Entry 8BCU (electron microscopy, 4.05 A resolution (low resolution: residue-level contacts below are approximate; hydrogen-bond / salt-bridge calls are withheld)); this record covers chains H and G of the 9 polymer chains in the assembly.

[Chain H (and G)]
Protein: Tail tube protein
Organism: Escherichia phage T5
Notes: chain G of this document is another copy of the same molecule, construct and numbering; everything in this record applies to it too
Reference sequence: Q6QGE2 (TUBE_BPT5); numbering as in UniProt (aligned over 1-464)
Chain sequence (464 residues; numbered 1 to 464; the number before each row is that of its first residue):
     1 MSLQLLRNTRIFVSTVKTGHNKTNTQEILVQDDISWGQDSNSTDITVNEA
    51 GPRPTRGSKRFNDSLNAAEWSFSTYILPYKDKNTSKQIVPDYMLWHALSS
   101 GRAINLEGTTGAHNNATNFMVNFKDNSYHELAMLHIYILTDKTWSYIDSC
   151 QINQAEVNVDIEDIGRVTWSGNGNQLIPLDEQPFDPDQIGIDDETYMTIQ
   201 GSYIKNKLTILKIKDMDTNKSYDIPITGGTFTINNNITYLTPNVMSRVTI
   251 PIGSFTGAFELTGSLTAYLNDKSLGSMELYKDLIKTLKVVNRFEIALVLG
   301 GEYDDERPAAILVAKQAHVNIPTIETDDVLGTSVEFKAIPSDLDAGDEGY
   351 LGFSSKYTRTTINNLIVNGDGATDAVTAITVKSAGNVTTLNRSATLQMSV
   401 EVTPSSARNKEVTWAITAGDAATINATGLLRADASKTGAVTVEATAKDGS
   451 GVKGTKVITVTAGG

[Interface between chain H and chain G]
Contacting residue pairs (64; chain H residue first):
  Met-1(H) / Lys-272(G)
  Ser-2(H) / Leu-269(G)
  Ser-2(H) / Asn-270(G)
  Ser-2(H) / Asp-271(G)
  Leu-3(H) / Tyr-268(G)
  Leu-3(H) / Leu-269(G)
  Leu-3(H) / Asn-270(G)
  Gln-4(H) / Leu-269(G)
  Gln-4(H) / Asp-271(G)
  Gln-4(H) / Leu-330(G)
  Leu-5(H) / Asp-328(G)
  Leu-5(H) / Val-329(G)
  Leu-6(H) / Thr-326(G)
  Leu-6(H) / Asp-327(G)
  Leu-6(H) / Asp-328(G)
  Leu-6(H) / Leu-330(G)
  Ile-34(H) / Thr-326(G)
  Ser-35(H) / Thr-326(G)
  Trp-36(H) / Ile-324(G)
  Trp-36(H) / Thr-326(G)
  Ser-40(H) / Asn-320(G)
  Ser-42(H) / Asn-320(G)
  Thr-46(H) / Ala-258(G)
  Glu-49(H) / His-129(G)
  Ala-50(H) / His-129(G)
  Gly-51(H) / His-129(G)
  Arg-53(H) / Asp-125(G)
  Arg-53(H) / Ser-127(G)
  Arg-53(H) / Tyr-128(G)
  Pro-54(H) / Ser-127(G)
  Pro-54(H) / Tyr-128(G)
  Pro-54(H) / His-129(G)
  Thr-55(H) / Leu-343(G)
  Thr-55(H) / Asp-344(G)
  Arg-56(H) / Asn-126(G)
  Arg-56(H) / Tyr-128(G)
  Arg-56(H) / Asn-235(G)
  Arg-56(H) / Thr-256(G)
  Arg-56(H) / Gly-257(G)
  Arg-56(H) / Phe-259(G)
  Arg-56(H) / Leu-343(G)
  Gly-57(H) / Leu-343(G)
  Ser-58(H) / Phe-259(G)
  Ser-58(H) / Lys-337(G)
  Ser-58(H) / Pro-340(G)
  Lys-59(H) / Leu-343(G)
  Arg-60(H) / His-318(G)
  Arg-60(H) / Asn-320(G)
  Arg-60(H) / Lys-337(G)
  Asn-62(H) / Lys-288(G)
  Asn-62(H) / Val-289(G)
  Asn-62(H) / Asn-291(G)
  Asn-62(H) / His-318(G)
  Asn-62(H) / Ile-321(G)
  Leu-65(H) / Leu-287(G)
  Thr-143(H) / Asp-271(G)
  Leu-176(H) / Tyr-280(G)
  Leu-176(H) / Ile-284(G)
  Pro-178(H) / Lys-281(G)
  Pro-178(H) / Ile-284(G)
  Ser-246(H) / Val-289(G)
  Arg-247(H) / Val-289(G)
  Val-248(H) / Leu-287(G)
  Val-248(H) / Val-289(G)
Also at the interface, not in a pair above, chain H (40 interface residues in all): Gly-37, Asp-39, Val-47, Pro-52, Phe-61, Thr-140, Asp-141, Leu-179, Asp-180
Also at the interface, not in a pair above, chain G (40 interface residues in all): Met-277, Val-290, Val-319, Thr-323, Ile-339

[Summary]
Chain H and chain G each contribute 40 residues to their interface.
Both chains are Tail tube protein (Escherichia phage T5). Entry 8BCU (Cryo-EM structure of the proximal end of
bacteriophage T5 tail, after interaction with its receptor ...) was determined by electron microscopy,
deposited together with 8BCP.
